Entry 8HH9 (electron microscopy, 3.60 A resolution); this record covers chains A and G of the 7 polymer chains in the assembly.

== Chain A ==
Name: ATP synthase subunit alpha
Organism: Bacillus sp. PS3
Notes: EC 7.1.2.2
UniProt: A0A0M3VGF9 (A0A0M3VGF9_BACP3); numbering as in UniProt (aligned over 2-502)
Sequence (501 residues; each row starts with the number of its first residue):
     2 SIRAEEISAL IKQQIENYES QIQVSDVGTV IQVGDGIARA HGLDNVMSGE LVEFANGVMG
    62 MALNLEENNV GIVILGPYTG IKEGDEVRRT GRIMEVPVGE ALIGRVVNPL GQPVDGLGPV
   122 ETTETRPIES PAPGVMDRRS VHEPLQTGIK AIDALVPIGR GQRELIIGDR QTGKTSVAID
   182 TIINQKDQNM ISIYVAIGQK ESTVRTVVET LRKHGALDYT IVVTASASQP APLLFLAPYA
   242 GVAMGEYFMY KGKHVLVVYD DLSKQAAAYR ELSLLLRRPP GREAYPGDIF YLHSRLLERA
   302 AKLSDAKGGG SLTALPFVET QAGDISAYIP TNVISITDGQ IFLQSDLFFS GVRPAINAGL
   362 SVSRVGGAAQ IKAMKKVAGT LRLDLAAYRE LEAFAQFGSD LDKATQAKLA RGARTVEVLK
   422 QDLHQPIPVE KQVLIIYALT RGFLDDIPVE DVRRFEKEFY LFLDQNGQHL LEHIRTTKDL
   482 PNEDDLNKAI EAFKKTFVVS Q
Not modelled in the structure: 2-23, 502
Sequence notes: conflict P132 (Arg in A0A0M3VGF9), S193 (Cys in A0A0M3VGF9), F463 (Trp in A0A0M3VGF9)
Residues lining bound ligands: ATP (adenosine-5'-triphosphate): R171, Q172, T173, G174, K175, T176, S177, E320, F349, R354, Q422, D423, L424

== Chain G ==
Name: ATP synthase gamma chain
Organism: Bacillus sp. PS3
UniProt: A0A0M4TPJ7 (A0A0M4TPJ7_BACP3); residues 2-285 here = UniProt positions 2-285
Sequence (284 residues; numbered 2 to 285; the number before each row is that of its first residue):
     2 ASLRDIKTRI NATKKTSQIT KAMEMVSTSK LNRAEQNAKS FVPYMEKIQE VVANVALGAG
    62 GASHPMLVSR PVKKTGYLVI TSDRGLAGAY NSNVLRLVYQ TIQKRHASPD EYAIIVIGRV
   122 GLSFFRKRNM PVILDITRLP DQPSFADIKE IARKTVGLFA DGTFDELYMY YNHYVSAIQQ
   182 EVTERKLLPL TDLAENKQRT VYEFEPSQEE ILDVLLPQYA ESLIYGALLD AKASEHAARM
   242 TAMKNATDNA NELIRTLTLS YNRARQAAIT QEITEIVAGA NALQ
Not modelled in the structure: 285

== How chain A and chain G interact ==
Residue-residue contacts - 17 pairs, chain A then chain G:
  R278(A) with L284(G), hydrogen bond (side chain-backbone)
  P281(A) with A281(G), hydrophobic
  G282(A) with I274(G)
  R283(A) with I270(G); I274(G)
  E284(A) with I274(G)
  A285(A) with I277(G)
  A394(A) with A23(G)
  F395(A) with A23(G), hydrophobic; M26(G), hydrophobic
  Q397(A) with A23(G)
  F398(A) with A23(G), hydrophobic; V27(G), hydrophobic
  D401(A) with S30(G)
  L402(A) with S30(G); K31(G); R34(G)
Interface residues without a listed pair, chain G (13 interface residues in all): K22, M24

== Overview ==
Chain A and chain G form an interface of 12 and 13 residues respectively, with 1 hydrogen bond. Its one
hydrogen-bonded contact is R278(A)-L284(G). Chain A binds ATP.
Chain A is ATP synthase subunit alpha and chain G is ATP synthase gamma chain, both from Bacillus sp. PS3; the
structure, F1 domain of FoF1-ATPase from Bacillus PS3, 90 degrees, low ATP, was determined by electron
microscopy, deposited together with 8HH1, 8HH2, 8HH3, 8HH4, 8HH5, 8HH6 and 5 further entries.
